PDB entry 7O9H | X-ray diffraction, 2.40 A resolution | chains A and B

Chain A (and B):
Protein: Signal recognition particle receptor FtsY
Organism: Escherichia coli DH5[alpha]
Notes: chain B of this document is another copy of the same molecule, construct and numbering; everything in this record applies to it too
UniProt: A0A7D5IKJ2 (A0A7D5IKJ2_ECOLX); residues 194-497 here correspond to UniProt positions 195-498 (UniProt number = residue number + 1)
Chain sequence (312 residues; row label = number of the first residue in the row):
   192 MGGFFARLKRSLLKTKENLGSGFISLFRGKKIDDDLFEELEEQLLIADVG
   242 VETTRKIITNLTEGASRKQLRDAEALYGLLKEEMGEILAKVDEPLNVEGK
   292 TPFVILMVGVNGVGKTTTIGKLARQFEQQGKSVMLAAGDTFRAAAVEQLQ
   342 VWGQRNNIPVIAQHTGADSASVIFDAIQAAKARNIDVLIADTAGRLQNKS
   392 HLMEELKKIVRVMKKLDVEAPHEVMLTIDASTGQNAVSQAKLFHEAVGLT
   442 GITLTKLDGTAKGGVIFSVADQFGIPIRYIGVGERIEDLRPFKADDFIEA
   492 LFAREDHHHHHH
Unresolved in the structure: 192-193, 496-503 (chain B: 192-193, 497-503)
Construct notes: initiating methionine (192); expression tag (193, 498-503)
Residues lining bound ligands: pppGpp (0O2; guanosine 5'-(tetrahydrogen triphosphate) 3'-(trihydrogen diphosphate)): V301, N302, G303, V304, G305, K306, T307, T308, D330, D382, T446, K447, D449, G472, V473, G474

Interface between chain A and chain B:
Residue-residue contacts (31; chain A residue first):
  K281(A) - A197(B)
  K281(A) - R201(B)  hydrogen bond (backbone-side chain)
  E284(A) - F195(B)  hydrogen bond (side chain-backbone)
  E284(A) - F196(B)  hydrogen bond (side chain-backbone)
  E284(A) - A197(B)  hydrogen bond (side chain-backbone)
  K398(A) - E318(B)  salt bridge
  K398(A) - Q319(B)
  K398(A) - Q320(B)
  K398(A) - G321(B)
  V401(A) - Q320(B)
  R402(A) - Q320(B)  hydrogen bond (backbone-backbone)
  R402(A) - G321(B)  hydrogen bond (side chain-backbone)
  R402(A) - D377(B)  salt bridge
  K405(A) - E289(B)
  K405(A) - Q320(B)
  K405(A) - K322(B)
  V409(A) - N287(B)
  V409(A) - E289(B)
  H435(A) - Q319(B)  hydrogen bond (backbone-side chain)
  H435(A) - E478(B)  salt bridge
  E436(A) - R315(B)  hydrogen bond (backbone-side chain)
  E436(A) - Q319(B)  hydrogen bond (backbone-side chain)
  A437(A) - Q319(B)
  V438(A) - Q319(B)
  G439(A) - Q319(B)
  L440(A) - F195(B)
  Q463(A) - R476(B)
  F464(A) - R476(B)  hydrogen bond (backbone-side chain)
  G465(A) - F195(B)
  I466(A) - F195(B)  hydrophobic
  P467(A) - F195(B)
Other interface residues (no listed pair), chain A (19 interface residues in all): T441
Other interface residues (no listed pair), chain B (16 interface residues in all): G194

Summary:
19 residues of chain A and 16 residues of chain B are in contact; the contacts include 10 hydrogen bonds and 3
salt bridges. Polar contacts include K398(A)-E318(B), R402(A)-D377(B) and H435(A)-E478(B). Ligands of chain A:
pppGpp.
Both chains are Signal recognition particle receptor FtsY (Escherichia coli DH5[alpha]). Entry 7O9H
(Escherichia coli FtsY in complex with pppGpp) was determined by X-ray diffraction, deposited together with
7O9F, 7O9G and 7O9I.
